Entry 5ESS (X-ray diffraction, 2.20 A resolution); this record covers chains A and B of the 4 polymer chains in the assembly.

Chain A (and B):
Molecule: 2-succinyl-5-enolpyruvyl-6-hydroxy-3-cyclohexene-1-carboxylate synthase
Organism: Mycobacterium tuberculosis (strain ATCC 25618 / H37Rv)
Notes: EC 2.2.1.9; chain B of this document is another copy of the same molecule, construct and numbering; everything in this record applies to it too
Reference sequence: P9WK11 (MEND_MYCTU); residue numbers follow UniProt; this construct covers 1-554
Chain sequence (574 residues; numbered -19 to 554; the number before each row is that of its first residue; numbers below 1 keep their minus sign (Met-19 is residue -19)):
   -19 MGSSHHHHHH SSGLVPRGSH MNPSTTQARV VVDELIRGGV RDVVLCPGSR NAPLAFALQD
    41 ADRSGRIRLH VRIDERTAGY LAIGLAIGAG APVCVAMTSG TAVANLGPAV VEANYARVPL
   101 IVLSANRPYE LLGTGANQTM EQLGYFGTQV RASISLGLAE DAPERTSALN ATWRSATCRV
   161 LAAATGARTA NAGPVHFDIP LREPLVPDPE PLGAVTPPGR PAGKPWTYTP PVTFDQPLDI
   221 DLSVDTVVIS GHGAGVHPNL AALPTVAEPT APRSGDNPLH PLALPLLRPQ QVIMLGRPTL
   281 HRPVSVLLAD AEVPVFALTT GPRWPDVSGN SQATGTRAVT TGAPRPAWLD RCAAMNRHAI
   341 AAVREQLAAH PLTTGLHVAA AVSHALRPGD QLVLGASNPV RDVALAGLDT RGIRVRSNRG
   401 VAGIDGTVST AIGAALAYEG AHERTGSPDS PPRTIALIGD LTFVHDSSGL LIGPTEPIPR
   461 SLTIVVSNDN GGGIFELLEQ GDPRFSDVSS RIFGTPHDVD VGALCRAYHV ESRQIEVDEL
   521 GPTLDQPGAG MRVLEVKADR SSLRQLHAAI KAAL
Not modelled in the structure: -19 to 0, 479-480, 528 (chain B: -19 to 0, 192-193, 472-486)
Differences from the reference sequence: initiating methionine (-19); expression tag (-18 to 0)
Ion coordination: Mg2+: Asp440, Asp469, Gly471 (together with diphosphate)
Ligand contacts:
  - diphosphate: Ser377, Asn378, Gly439, Asp440, Leu441, Thr442, Ser467, Asp469, Gly471, Gly472, Gly473
  - TOG (4-[3-[(4-azanyl-2-methyl-pyrimidin-5-yl)methyl]-4-methyl-5-[2-[oxidanyl(phosphonooxy)phosphoryl]oxyethyl]-1,3-thiazol-3 -ium-2-yl]-4-oxidanyl-butanoic acid): Pro27, Gly28, Glu55, Thr78, Thr81, Ala82, Asn85, Asn117, Gln118

Chain A / chain B interface:
Residue-residue contacts (12; chain A residue first):
  Glu110(A) - Gly137(B)
  Gly113(A) - Arg159(B)
  Thr114(A) - Arg159(B)
  Ser135(A) - Glu110(B)
  Gly137(A) - Glu110(B)
  Glu140(A) - Glu140(B)
  Glu140(A) - Arg182(B)  salt bridge
  Arg145(A) - Arg182(B)
  Arg159(A) - Gly113(B)
  Arg159(A) - Thr114(B)
  Arg182(A) - Glu140(B)  salt bridge
  Arg182(A) - Arg145(B)
Other interface residues (no listed pair), chain A (10 interface residues in all): Leu136
Other interface residues (no listed pair), chain B (10 interface residues in all): Ser135, Leu136

Overview:
Chain A and chain B each contribute 10 residues to their interface, with 2 salt bridges. Its one salt-bridged
contact is Glu140(A)-Arg182(B). Chain A binds diphosphate and compound TOG. Asp440(A), Asp469(A) and Gly471(A)
coordinate Mg2+.
Both chains are 2-succinyl-5-enolpyruvyl-6-hydroxy-3-cyclohexene-1-carboxylate synthase (Mycobacterium
tuberculosis (strain ATCC 25618 / H37Rv)). Entry 5ESS (Crystal Structure of M. tuberculosis MenD bound to Mg2+
and covalent intermediate I (a ThDP and ...) was determined by X-ray diffraction, deposited together with
5ERX, 5ERY, 5ESD, 5ESO and 5ESU.
